PDB entry 4JV0 | X-ray diffraction, 2.95 A resolution | chains A and B of the 3 polymer chains in the assembly

Chain A:
Name: DNA polymerase IV
Organism: Sulfolobus solfataricus
Notes: EC 2.7.7.7
UniProt: Q97W02 (DPO4_SULSO); residues 1-341 here = UniProt positions 1-341
Chain sequence (347 residues; numbered -5 to 341; the number before each row is that of its first residue; numbers below 1 keep their minus sign (His-5 is residue -5)):
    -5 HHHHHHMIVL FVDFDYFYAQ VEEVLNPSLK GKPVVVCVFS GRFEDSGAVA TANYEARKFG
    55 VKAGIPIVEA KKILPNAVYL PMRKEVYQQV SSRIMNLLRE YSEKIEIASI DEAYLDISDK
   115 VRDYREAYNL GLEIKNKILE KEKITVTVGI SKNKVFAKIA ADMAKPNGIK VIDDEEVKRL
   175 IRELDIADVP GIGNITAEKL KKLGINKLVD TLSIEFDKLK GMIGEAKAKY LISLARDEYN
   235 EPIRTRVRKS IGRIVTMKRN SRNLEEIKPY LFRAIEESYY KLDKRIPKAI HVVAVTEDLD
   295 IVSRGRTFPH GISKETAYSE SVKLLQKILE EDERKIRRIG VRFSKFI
Unresolved in the structure: -5 to 0
Construct notes: expression tag (-5 to 0)
Ion coordination: Ca2+ site 1: Asp7, Phe8, Asp105 (together with 2'-deoxyadenosine 5'-triphosphate); Ca2+ site 2: Ala181, Ile186
Ligand contacts: 2'-deoxyadenosine 5'-triphosphate (DTP): Asp7, Phe8, Asp9, Tyr10, Phe11, Tyr12, Val43, Ala44, Thr45, Tyr48, Arg51, Ala57, Ile104, Asp105, Glu106, Lys159

Chain B:
Molecule: 15-nt DNA strand
Sequence (15 nucleotides; each row starts with the number of its first residue):
     4 TXGAATCCTT CCCCC
Modified positions: KAG (2'-deoxy-N-[(1S)-1-methyl-3-oxopropyl]guanosine 5'-phosphate) at position 5

Interface between chain A and chain B:
Residue-residue contacts (32; chain A residue first):
  Tyr12(A) - KAG_5(B)  base contact
  Val32(A) - DT4(B)  phosphate contact
  Val32(A) - KAG_5(B)  sugar contact
  Gly41(A) - DT4(B)  sugar contact
  Ala42(A) - DT4(B)  sugar contact
  Gly58(A) - DT4(B)  base contact
  Lys78(A) - KAG_5(B)  base contact
  Gly218(A) - DC11(B)  phosphate contact
  Glu219(A) - DC11(B)  hydrogen bond to the phosphate
  Ala220(A) - DC10(B)  phosphate contact
  Ala220(A) - DC11(B)  hydrogen bond to the phosphate
  Arg238(A) - DT9(B)  salt bridge to the phosphate
  Arg242(A) - DA7(B)  hydrogen bond to the phosphate
  Arg242(A) - DA8(B)  salt bridge to the phosphate
  Lys243(A) - DA8(B)  hydrogen bond to the phosphate
  Lys243(A) - DT9(B)  salt bridge to the phosphate
  Ser244(A) - DA7(B)  phosphate contact
  Ser244(A) - DA8(B)  hydrogen bond to the phosphate
  Ile245(A) - DA7(B)  phosphate contact
  Gly246(A) - DG6(B)  phosphate contact
  Gly246(A) - DA7(B)  hydrogen bond to the phosphate
  Arg247(A) - KAG_5(B)  phosphate contact
  Arg247(A) - DG6(B)  salt bridge to the phosphate
  Ile248(A) - KAG_5(B)  phosphate contact
  Ile248(A) - DG6(B)  hydrogen bond to the phosphate
  Thr250(A) - KAG_5(B)  hydrogen bond to the phosphate
  Lys275(A) - DG6(B)  salt bridge to the phosphate
  Arg331(A) - DT4(B)  salt bridge to the phosphate
  Arg332(A) - DT4(B)  sugar contact
  Arg332(A) - KAG_5(B)  salt bridge to the phosphate
  Arg336(A) - DG6(B)  sugar contact
  Arg336(A) - DA7(B)  salt bridge to the phosphate
Interface residues without a listed pair, chain A (27 interface residues in all): Ser34, Ile104, Lys221, Val241, Val249

Summary:
27 residues of chain A face 8 of chain B across their interface; the contacts include 8 hydrogen bonds and 8
salt bridges. Polar contacts include Glu219(A)-DC11(B), Ala220(A)-DC11(B) and Arg242(A)-DA7(B). Ligands of
chain A: 2'-deoxyadenosine 5'-triphosphate. Asp7(A), Phe8(A) and Asp105(A) form the Ca2+ site 1.
Chain A is DNA polymerase IV (Sulfolobus solfataricus) and chain B is a 15-nt DNA strand; the structure,
Ring-Opening of the -OH-PdG Adduct in Ternary Complexes with the Sulfolobus solfataricus DNA polymerase Dpo4,
was determined by X-ray diffraction (same publication as 4JUZ, 4JV1 and 4JV2).
